Entry 7XBW (electron microscopy, 2.80 A resolution); this record covers chains C and R of the 4 polymer chains in the assembly.

[Chain C]
Protein: Guanine nucleotide-binding protein G(i) subunit alpha-1
Source organism: Homo sapiens
UniProtKB: P63096 (GNAI1_HUMAN); residues 1-354 here = UniProt positions 1-354
Amino-acid sequence (354 residues; row label = number of the first residue in the row):
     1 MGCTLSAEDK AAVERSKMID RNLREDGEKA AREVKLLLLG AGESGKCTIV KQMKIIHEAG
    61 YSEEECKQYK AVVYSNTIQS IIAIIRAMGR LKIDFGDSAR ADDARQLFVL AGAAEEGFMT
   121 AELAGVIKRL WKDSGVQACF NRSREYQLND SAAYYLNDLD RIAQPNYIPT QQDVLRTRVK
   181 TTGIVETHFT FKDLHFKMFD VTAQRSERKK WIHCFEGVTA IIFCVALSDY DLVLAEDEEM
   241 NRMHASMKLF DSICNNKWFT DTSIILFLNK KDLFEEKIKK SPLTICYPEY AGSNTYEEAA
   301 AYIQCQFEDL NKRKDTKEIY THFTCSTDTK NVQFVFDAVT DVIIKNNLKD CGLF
Not modelled in the structure: 1-5, 56-181, 234-240
Construct notes: engineered mutation Cys47 (Ser in P63096), Thr202 (Gly in P63096), Ala203 (Gly in P63096), Ala245 (Glu in P63096), Ser326 (Ala in P63096)
UniProt features mapped onto this chain:
  - region: Lys35 to Lys46, Thr48 (G1 motif), Asp173 to Thr181 (G2 motif), Phe196 to Val201, Gln204, Arg205 (G3 motif), Ile265 to Asp272 (G4 motif), Thr324, Cys325, Thr327 to Thr329 (G5 motif)
  - binding site (GTP): Glu43 to Lys46, Thr48, Ser151, Leu175 to Thr181, Asp200, Val201, Gln204, Asn269 to Asp272
  - binding site (Mg(2+)): Thr181
  - modified residue: Arg178 (ADP-ribosylarginine), Gln204 (Deamidated glutamine), Cys351 (ADP-ribosylcysteine)
  - lipidation: Gly2 (N-myristoyl glycine), Cys3 (S-palmitoyl cysteine)
  - natural variant: Gly40 (G40C: In NEDHISB; G40R: In NEDHISB), Gly45 (G45D: In NEDHISB), Thr48 (T48I: In NEDHISB; T48K: In NEDHISB), Gln52 (Q52P: In NEDHISB), Ser75 (deletion: In NEDHISB; uncertain significance), Gln172 (deletion: In NEDHISB), Asp173 (D173V: In NEDHISB), Glu186 to Phe189 (deletion: In NEDHISB; uncertain significance), Cys224 (C224Y: In NEDHISB), Lys270 (K270N: In NEDHISB; K270R: In NEDHISB), Asp272 (D272G: In NEDHISB), Val332 (V332E: In NEDHISB; uncertain significance)
  - mutagenesis: Gly42 (G42R: Abolishes switch to an activated conformation and dissociation from beta and gamma subunits upon GTP binding. Abolishes interaction with RGS family members), Glu116 (E116L: Enhances interaction (inactive GDP-bound) with RGS14), Gln147 (Q147L: Enhances interaction (inactive GDP-bound) with RGS14)
What the authors report for this chain:
  - conformationally variable residues (loop rearrangement): Asp350 to Phe354
  - mutagenesis - D350A: decreased signaling with CX3C chemokine receptor 1 (chain R)
  - mutagenesis - D350A: unchanged signaling in response to CCR5

[Chain R]
Protein: CX3C chemokine receptor 1
Source organism: Homo sapiens
UniProtKB: P49238 (CX3C1_HUMAN); residues 1-315 here = UniProt positions 1-315
Amino-acid sequence (361 residues; numbered 1 to 361; the number before each row is that of its first residue):
     1 MDQFPESVTE NFEYDDLAEA CYIGDIVVFG TVFLSIFYSV IFAIGLVGNL LVVFALTNSK
    61 KPKSVTDIYL LNLALSDLLF VATLPFWTHY LINEKGLHNA MCKFTTAFFF IGFFGSIFFL
   121 TVISIDRYLA IVLAANSMNN RTVQHGVTIS LGVWAAAILV AAPQFMFTKQ KENECLGDYP
   181 EVLQEIWPVL RNVETNFLGF LLPLLIMSYC YFRIIQTLFS SKNHKKAKAI KLILLVVIVF
   241 FLFWTPYNVV IFLETLKLYD FFPSCDMRKD LRLALSVTET VAFSHCCLNP LIYAFAGEKF
   301 RRYLYHLYGK CLAVLEFLEV LFQGPWSHPQ FEKGGGSGGG SGGSAWSHPQ FEKDYKDDDD
   361 K
Not modelled in the structure: 1-22, 311-361
Construct notes: engineered mutation Leu120 (Ile in P49238), Ser221 (Cys in P49238), Val250 (Met in P49238); expression tag (316-361)
UniProt features mapped onto this chain:
  - natural variant: Val249 (V249I: Probable protective factor against acute coronary artery disease), Thr280 (T280M: Probable risk factor for ARMD12)
Cystine bridges: Cys102-Cys175
What the authors report for this chain:
  - mutagenesis - Y38A (62-fold), W87A (17-fold), F109A, L234F, E254A: decreased signaling in response to CX3CL1
  - mutagenesis - E254D, E254Q: unchanged signaling
  - mutagenesis - F118A, R127A, V153W, W154A, L234W, E279A, Y293A: abolished signaling
  - mutagenesis - I120L, M250V: increased stability
  - binding site for cholesterol: Leu75, Leu79, Ile111, Phe118, Leu151, Val153, Trp154, Leu202, Pro203, Ile206, Phe212, Ile215, Phe219, Leu234
  - mutagenesis - V52A, D67A, L70A, F118L, M138A, I215A, N223A, F300A: decreased signaling
  - mutagenesis - V153A: abolished signaling in response to CX3CL1
  - mutagenesis - L234A: unchanged signaling in response to CX3CL1
  - conformationally variable residues (side-chain flip): Arg127

[Interface between chain C and chain R]
Contacting residue pairs - 48 pairs, chain C then chain R:
  Glu28(C) - Gln144(R)
  Glu28(C) - His145(R)  salt bridge
  Ala31(C) - Gln144(R)
  Arg32(C) - Met138(R)
  Arg32(C) - Asn139(R)  hydrogen bond (side chain-backbone)
  Arg32(C) - Asn140(R)
  Arg32(C) - Arg141(R)
  Arg32(C) - Gln144(R)
  Val34(C) - Met138(R)  hydrophobic
  Asp193(C) - Asn139(R)  hydrogen bond (backbone-side chain)
  Leu194(C) - Ala135(R)  hydrophobic
  Phe336(C) - Ala135(R)  hydrophobic
  Ile343(C) - Ala134(R)  hydrophobic
  Ile343(C) - Met138(R)  hydrophobic
  Ile344(C) - Ile131(R)
  Ile344(C) - Asn223(R)
  Lys345(C) - Asn223(R)
  Lys345(C) - Lys226(R)
  Asn347(C) - Arg127(R)  hydrogen bond (backbone-side chain)
  Asn347(C) - Ala130(R)  hydrogen bond (side chain-backbone)
  Leu348(C) - Ile131(R)  hydrophobic
  Leu348(C) - Leu218(R)  hydrophobic
  Leu348(C) - Asn223(R)
  Leu348(C) - Lys226(R)
  Leu348(C) - Ala227(R)  hydrophobic
  Leu348(C) - Ala229(R)
  Leu348(C) - Ile230(R)  hydrophobic
  Asp350(C) - Ser64(R)  hydrogen bond (backbone-side chain)
  Asp350(C) - Thr66(R)
  Asp350(C) - Arg127(R)  salt bridge
  Cys351(C) - Ser64(R)
  Cys351(C) - Asp67(R)
  Cys351(C) - Leu70(R)  hydrophobic
  Cys351(C) - Lys299(R)  hydrogen bond (backbone-side chain)
  Gly352(C) - Asp67(R)  hydrogen bond (backbone-side chain)
  Gly352(C) - Lys299(R)
  Leu353(C) - Val52(R)  hydrophobic
  Leu353(C) - Ala55(R)  hydrophobic
  Leu353(C) - Leu56(R)  hydrophobic
  Leu353(C) - Asp67(R)
  Leu353(C) - Leu70(R)  hydrophobic
  Leu353(C) - Tyr293(R)  hydrophobic
  Leu353(C) - Lys299(R)
  Leu353(C) - Phe300(R)  hydrophobic
  Phe354(C) - Ala229(R)  hydrophobic
  Phe354(C) - Leu232(R)  hydrophobic
  Phe354(C) - Gly297(R)
  Phe354(C) - Lys299(R)
Interface residues without a listed pair, chain C (21 interface residues in all): Glu33, Thr340, Asp341, Lys349
Interface residues without a listed pair, chain R (33 interface residues in all): Thr217, Ser221, Lys228, Glu298
From the paper, about this interface:
  - pairs named by the authors: Val34(C)-Met138(R) (hydrophobic contact), Leu194(C)-Met138(R) (hydrophobic contact), Asp341(C)-Asn223(R), Ile343(C)-Met138(R) (hydrophobic contact), Asp350(C)-Arg127(R) (salt bridge), Gly352(C)-Asp67(R) (hydrogen bond), Leu353(C)-Tyr293(R) (hydrophobic contact), Phe354(C)-Lys299(R), Val52(R)-Leu353(C) (hydrophobic contact), Leu70(R)-Leu353(C) (hydrophobic contact), Phe300(R)-Leu353(C) (hydrophobic contact)
  - interface residues, chain C: Ile344(C), Leu348(C)

[Summary]
Chain C and chain R form an interface of 21 and 33 residues respectively, with 7 hydrogen bonds and 2 salt
bridges. Polar contacts include Glu28(C)-His145(R), Asp350(C)-Arg127(R) and Arg32(C)-Asn139(R). The paper
describes hydrophobic contacts between Val34(C) and Met138(R), Leu194(C) and Met138(R) and Ile343(C) and
Met138(R) among others; contacts between Asp341(C) and Asn223(R) and Phe354(C) and Lys299(R); a salt bridge
between Asp350(C) and Arg127(R). From the paper: a binding site for cholesterol at Leu75(R), Leu79(R) and
Ile111(R) among others; V52A, D67A and L70A of chain R, among others, reduce signaling; 27 substitutions were
tested in all.
Here chain C is Guanine nucleotide-binding protein G(i) subunit alpha-1 and chain R is CX3C chemokine receptor
1, both from Homo sapiens. Entry 7XBW (Cryo-EM structure of the human chemokine receptor CX3CR1 in complex
with Gi1) was determined by electron microscopy together with 7XBX from the same study.
